Entry 7V1Y (electron microscopy, 2.82 A resolution); this record covers chains A and C of the 8 polymer chains in the assembly.

Chain A (and C):
Protein: Serine beta-lactamase-like protein LACTB, mitochondrial
Organism: Homo sapiens
Notes: EC 3.4.-.-; chain C of this document is another copy of the same molecule, construct and numbering; everything in this record applies to it too
UniProt: P83111 (LACTB_HUMAN); residues 63-547 here = UniProt positions 63-547
Chain sequence (487 residues; row label = number of the first residue in the row):
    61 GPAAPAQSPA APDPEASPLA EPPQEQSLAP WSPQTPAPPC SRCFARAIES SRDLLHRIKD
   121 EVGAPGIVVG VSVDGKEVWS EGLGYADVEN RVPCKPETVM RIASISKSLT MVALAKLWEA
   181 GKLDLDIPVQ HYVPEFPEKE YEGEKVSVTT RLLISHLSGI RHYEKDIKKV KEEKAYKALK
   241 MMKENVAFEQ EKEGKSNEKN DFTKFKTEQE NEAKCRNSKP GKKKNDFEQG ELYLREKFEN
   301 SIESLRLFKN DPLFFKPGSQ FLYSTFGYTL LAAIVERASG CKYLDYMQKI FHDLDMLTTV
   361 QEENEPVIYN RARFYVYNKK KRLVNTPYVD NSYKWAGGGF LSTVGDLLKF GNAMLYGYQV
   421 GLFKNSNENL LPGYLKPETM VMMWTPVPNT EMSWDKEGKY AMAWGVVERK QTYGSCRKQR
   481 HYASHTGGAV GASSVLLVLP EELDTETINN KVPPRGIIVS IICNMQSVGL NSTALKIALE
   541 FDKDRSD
Disordered / not traced: 61-102, 236-285, 547
Construct notes: expression tag (61-62)
Curated features (UniProtKB/Swiss-Prot):
  - active site: Ser164 (Acyl-ester intermediate)
  - modified residue: Lys283 (N6-succinyllysine), Lys284 (N6-succinyllysine), Lys297 (N6-acetyllysine), Lys342 (N6-acetyllysine)

Interface between chain A and chain C:
Residue-residue contacts (23; chain A residue first):
  Asp113(A) - Arg151(C)  salt bridge
  His116(A) - Arg151(C)
  Arg117(A) - Arg151(C)
  Asp120(A) - Tyr145(C)
  Asp120(A) - Arg151(C)  salt bridge
  Glu121(A) - Arg382(C)
  Glu121(A) - Leu383(C)
  Gly123(A) - Tyr377(C)
  Tyr145(A) - Asp120(C)
  Arg151(A) - Asp113(C)  salt bridge
  Arg151(A) - His116(C)
  Arg151(A) - Arg117(C)
  Arg151(A) - Asp120(C)  salt bridge
  Tyr377(A) - Gly123(C)
  Tyr377(A) - Lys381(C)
  Asn378(A) - Lys381(C)
  Lys381(A) - Tyr377(C)
  Lys381(A) - Asn378(C)
  Arg382(A) - Glu121(C)
  Arg382(A) - Val122(C)
  Arg382(A) - Ser527(C)  hydrogen bond (side chain-backbone)
  Leu383(A) - Glu121(C)  hydrogen bond (backbone-backbone)
  Ser527(A) - Arg382(C)  hydrogen bond (backbone-side chain)
Also at the interface, not in a pair above, chain A (17 interface residues in all): Val122, Lys379, Val528
Also at the interface, not in a pair above, chain C (16 interface residues in all): Val528

In short:
17 residues of chain A and 16 residues of chain C are in contact; the contacts include 3 hydrogen bonds and 4
salt bridges. Among the polar pairs are Asp113(A)-Arg151(C), Asp120(A)-Arg151(C) and Arg382(A)-Ser527(C). From
UniProt: active-site residue Ser164(A) on chain A.
Both chains are Serine beta-lactamase-like protein LACTB, mitochondrial (Homo sapiens). Entry 7V1Y (Serine
beta-lactamase-like protein LACTB in complex with inhibitor) was determined by electron microscopy together
with 7V1Z and 7V21 from the same study.
